3WUE - chain A; structure by X-ray diffraction, 2.15 A resolution.

[Chain A]
Protein: Endo-1,4-beta-xylanase A
From: Streptomyces sp
Notes: EC 3.2.1.8
UniProtKB: B4XVN1 (XYNA_STRSQ); residues 39-351 here = UniProt positions 39-351
Chain sequence (313 residues; each row starts with the number of its first residue):
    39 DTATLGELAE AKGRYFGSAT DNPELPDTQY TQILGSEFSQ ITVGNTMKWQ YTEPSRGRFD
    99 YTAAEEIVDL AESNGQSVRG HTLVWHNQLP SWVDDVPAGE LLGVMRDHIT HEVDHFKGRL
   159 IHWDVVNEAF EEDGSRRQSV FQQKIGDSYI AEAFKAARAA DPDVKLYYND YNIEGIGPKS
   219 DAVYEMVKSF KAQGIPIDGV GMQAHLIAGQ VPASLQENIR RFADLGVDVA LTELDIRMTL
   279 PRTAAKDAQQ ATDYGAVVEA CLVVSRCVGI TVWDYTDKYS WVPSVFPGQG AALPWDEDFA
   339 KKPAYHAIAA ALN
Not modelled in the structure: 39
Disulfides: Cys299-Cys305
Metal / ion sites: Zn2+ site 1 near Asp98 (its only coordinating residue here); Zn2+ site 2: Glu103, Asp107; Zn2+ site 3 near Asp219 (its only coordinating residue here); Zn2+ site 4 near Asp334 (its only coordinating residue here); Zn2+ site 5 near His344 (its only coordinating residue here)
Swiss-Prot annotation at these positions:
  - active site: Glu166 (Proton donor), Glu271 (Nucleophile)

[Overview]
Glu103 and Asp107 coordinate Zn2+ site 2. Curated annotation (UniProt) lists active-site residues Glu166 and
Glu271.
Chain A is Endo-1,4-beta-xylanase A (Streptomyces sp); the structure, The wild type crystal structure of
b-1,4-Xylanase (XynAS9) with xylobiose from Streptomyces sp. 9, was determined by X-ray diffraction (same
publication as 3WUB, 3WUF and 3WUG).
